PDB entry 9OGM | electron microscopy, 3.50 A resolution | chains A and B of the 17 polymer chains in the assembly

[Chain A]
Molecule: Envelope glycoprotein gp160
From: Human immunodeficiency virus 1
Reference sequence: chimeric construct of Q2N0S6, A0A6H1VGN1: residues 31-503 from Q2N0S6 (Q2N0S6_HV1) positions 30-504 (offset varies); residues 503-709 from A0A6H1VGN1 positions 509-706 (UniProt number = residue number - 3)
Amino-acid sequence (735 residues; each row starts with the number of its first residue; note: 31 numbers in that range are skipped by the numbering (no residue carries them; nothing is unmodelled there); a row labelled like 185A-185J holds insertion residues (185A, then the next letters in order)):
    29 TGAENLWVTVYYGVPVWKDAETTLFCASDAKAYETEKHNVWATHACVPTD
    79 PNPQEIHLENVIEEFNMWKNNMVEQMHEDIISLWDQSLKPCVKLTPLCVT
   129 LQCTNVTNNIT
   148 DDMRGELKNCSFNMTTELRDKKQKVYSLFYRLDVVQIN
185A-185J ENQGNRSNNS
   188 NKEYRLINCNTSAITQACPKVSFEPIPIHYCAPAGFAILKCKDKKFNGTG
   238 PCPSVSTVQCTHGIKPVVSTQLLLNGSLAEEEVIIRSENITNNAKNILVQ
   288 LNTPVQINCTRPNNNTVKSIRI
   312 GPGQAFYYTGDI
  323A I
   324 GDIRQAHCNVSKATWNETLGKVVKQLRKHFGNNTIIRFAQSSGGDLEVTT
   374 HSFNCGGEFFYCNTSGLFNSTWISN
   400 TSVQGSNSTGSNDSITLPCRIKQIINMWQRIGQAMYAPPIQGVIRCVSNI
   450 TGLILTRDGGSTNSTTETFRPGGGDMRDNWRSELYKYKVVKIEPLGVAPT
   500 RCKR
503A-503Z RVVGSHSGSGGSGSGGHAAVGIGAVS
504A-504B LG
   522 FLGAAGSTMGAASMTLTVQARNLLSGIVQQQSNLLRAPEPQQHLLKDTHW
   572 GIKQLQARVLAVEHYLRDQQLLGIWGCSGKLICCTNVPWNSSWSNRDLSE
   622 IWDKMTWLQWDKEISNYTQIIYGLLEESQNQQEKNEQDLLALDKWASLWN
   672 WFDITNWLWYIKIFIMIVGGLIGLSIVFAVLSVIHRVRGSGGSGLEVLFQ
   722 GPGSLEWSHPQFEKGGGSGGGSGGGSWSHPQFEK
Unresolved in the structure: 29-32, 60-63, 148-151, 185A-185J, 400-409, 503A-503Z, 504A-504B, 538-571, 662-755
Disulfide bonds: Cys54-Cys74, Cys119-Cys205, Cys126-Cys196, Cys131-Cys157, Cys218-Cys247, Cys228-Cys239, Cys296-Cys331, Cys378-Cys445, Cys385-Cys418, Cys501-Cys605, Cys598-Cys604
Glycans and other covalent adducts: N-acetylglucosamine (NAG) linked to Asn133, Asn137, Asn156, Asn160, Asn197, Asn234, Asn262, Asn295, Asn301, Asn339, Asn386, Asn392, Asn448; glycan linked to Asn276, Asn332
Sequence notes: expression tag (29-30, 710-755); conflict Ile90 (Thr89 in Q2N0S6), Glu106 (Thr105 in Q2N0S6), Ile271 (Met270 in Q2N0S6), Leu288 (Phe287 in Q2N0S6), Val304 (Arg303 in Q2N0S6), Tyr319 (Ala316 in Q2N0S6), Asn332 (Thr330 in Q2N0S6), Gln363 (Asn361 in Q2N0S6), Cys501 (Ala498 in Q2N0S6), Ser503Z (Phe516 in A0A6H1VGN1), Pro559 (Ile556 in A0A6H1VGN1), Pro561 (Ala558 in A0A6H1VGN1), Asp568 (Leu565 in A0A6H1VGN1), His570 (Val567 in A0A6H1VGN1), His585 (Arg582 in A0A6H1VGN1), Cys605 (Thr602 in A0A6H1VGN1), Asp618 (Asn615 in A0A6H1VGN1), Lys625 (Asn622 in A0A6H1VGN1), Thr676 (Ser673 in A0A6H1VGN1), Ser696 (Arg693 in A0A6H1VGN1); linker (503E-503R)

[Chain B]
Molecule: Envelope glycoprotein gp160
From: Human immunodeficiency virus 1
Reference sequence: chimeric construct of Q2N0S6, A0A6H1VGN1: residues 31-503 from Q2N0S6 (Q2N0S6_HV1) positions 30-504 (offset varies); residues 503-709 from A0A6H1VGN1 positions 509-706 (UniProt number = residue number - 3)
Amino-acid sequence (735 residues; each row starts with the number of its first residue; note: 33 numbers in that range are skipped by the numbering (no residue carries them; nothing is unmodelled there); a row labelled like 184A-184L holds insertion residues (184A, then the next letters in order)):
    29 TGAENLWVTVYYGVPVWKDAETTLFCASDAKAYETEKHNVWATHACVPTD
    79 PNPQEIHLENVIEEFNMWKNNMVEQMHEDIISLWDQSLKPCVKLTPLCVT
   129 LQCTNVTNNITDD
   150 MRGELKNCSFNMTTELRDKKQKVYSLFYRLDVVQI
184A-184L NENQGNRSNNSN
   189 KEYRLINCNTSAITQACPKVSFEPIPIHYCAPAGFAILKCKDKKFNGTGP
   239 CPSVSTVQCTHGIKPVVSTQLLLNGSLAEEEVIIRSENITNNAKNILVQL
   289 NTPVQINCTRPNNNTVKSIRI
   312 GPGQAFYYTGDI
  323A I
   324 GDIRQAHCNVSKATWNETLGKVVKQLRKHFGNNTIIRFAQSSGGDLEVTT
   374 HSFNCGGEFFYCNTSGLFNSTWISN
   400 TSVQGSNSTGSNDSITLPCRIKQIINMWQRIGQAMYAPPIQGVIRCVSNI
   450 TGLILTRDGGSTNSTTETFRPGGGDMRDNWRSELYKYKVVKIEPLGVAPT
   500 RCKR
503A-503Z RVVGSHSGSGGSGSGGHAAVGIGAVS
504A-504B LG
   522 FLGAAGSTMGAASMTLTVQARNLLSGIVQQQSNLLRAPEPQQHLLKDTHW
   572 GIKQLQARVLAVEHYLRDQQLLGIWGCSGKLICCTNVPWNSSWSNRDLSE
   622 IWDKMTWLQWDKEISNYTQIIYGLLEESQNQQEKNEQDLLALDKWASLWN
   672 WFDITNWLWYIKIFIMIVGGLIGLSIVFAVLSVIHRVRGSGGSGLEVLFQ
   722 GPGSLEWSHPQFEKGGGSGGGSGGGSWSHPQFEK
Unresolved in the structure: 29-32, 59-62, 184A-184L, 400-409, 503A-503Z, 504A-504B, 547-571, 684-755
Disulfide bonds: Cys54-Cys74, Cys119-Cys205, Cys126-Cys196, Cys131-Cys157, Cys218-Cys247, Cys228-Cys239, Cys296-Cys331, Cys378-Cys445, Cys385-Cys418, Cys501-Cys605, Cys598-Cys604
Glycans and other covalent adducts: N-acetylglucosamine (NAG) linked to Asn133, Asn137, Asn156, Asn160, Asn197, Asn234, Asn262, Asn295, Asn301, Asn339, Asn386, Asn392, Asn448; glycan linked to Asn276, Asn332
Sequence notes: expression tag (29-30, 710-755); conflict Ile90 (Thr89 in Q2N0S6), Glu106 (Thr105 in Q2N0S6), Ile271 (Met270 in Q2N0S6), Leu288 (Phe287 in Q2N0S6), Val304 (Arg303 in Q2N0S6), Tyr319 (Ala316 in Q2N0S6), Asn332 (Thr330 in Q2N0S6), Gln363 (Asn361 in Q2N0S6), Cys501 (Ala498 in Q2N0S6), Ser503Z (Phe516 in A0A6H1VGN1), Pro559 (Ile556 in A0A6H1VGN1), Pro561 (Ala558 in A0A6H1VGN1), Asp568 (Leu565 in A0A6H1VGN1), His570 (Val567 in A0A6H1VGN1), His585 (Arg582 in A0A6H1VGN1), Cys605 (Thr602 in A0A6H1VGN1), Asp618 (Asn615 in A0A6H1VGN1), Lys625 (Asn622 in A0A6H1VGN1), Thr676 (Ser673 in A0A6H1VGN1), Ser696 (Arg693 in A0A6H1VGN1); linker (503E-503R)

[Chain A / chain B interface]
Contacting residue pairs - 24 pairs, chain A then chain B:
  Glu164(A) with Cys126(B); Asn197(B)
  Leu165(A) with Cys126(B); Thr128(B); Ile184(B), hydrophobic; Arg192(B)
  Arg166(A) with Thr123(B); Pro124(B), hydrogen bond (side chain-backbone); Cys126(B), hydrogen bond (backbone-backbone); Val127(B); Thr162(B)
  Asp167(A) with Thr128(B)
  Lys168(A) with Thr128(B)
  Arg308(A) with Asn197(B), hydrogen bond (side chain-backbone)
  Pro313(A) with Cys196(B)
  Gly314(A) with Thr198(B), hydrogen bond (backbone-backbone)
  Arg503(A) with Leu663(B)
  Ile573(A) with Ile573(B), hydrophobic
  Arg579(A) with Val580(B)
  Val580(A) with Val580(B), hydrophobic
  Val583(A) with Leu587(B), hydrophobic
  Tyr586(A) with Leu587(B), hydrophobic; Gln591(B)
  Leu587(A) with Leu587(B), hydrophobic
Also at the interface, not in a pair above, chain A (19 interface residues in all): Leu576, Ser599, Lys601, Ile603
Also at the interface, not in a pair above, chain B (27 interface residues in all): Lys169, Glu190, Ser199, Ala200, Leu576, Gln577, Leu581, Val583, Ile595, Ser599, Lys655

[Overview]
19 residues of chain A and 27 residues of chain B are in contact; the contacts include 4 hydrogen bonds. Among
the polar pairs are Arg166(A)-Pro124(B), Arg308(A)-Asn197(B) and Arg166(A)-Cys126(B). Covalently linked
N-acetylglucosamine: at Asn133(A), Asn137(A), Asn156(A), Asn160(A), Asn197(A) and Asn234(A) and 7 more.
Chain A and chain B are both Envelope glycoprotein gp160 (Human immunodeficiency virus 1); the structure,
BG505 MD39.3 Env gp151 MPER nanodisc in complex with 10E8, BG18 and VRC01 Fabs (1x 10E8 ..., was determined by
electron microscopy, deposited together with 9OGL.
